PDB entry 2PV3 | X-ray diffraction, 3.39 A resolution | chains B and C of the 3 polymer chains in the assembly

Chain B:
Protein: Chaperone surA
Source organism: Escherichia coli
Notes: EC 5.2.1.8; fragment: Survivial protein A fragment from which the second peptidyl-prolyl isomerase domain has been deleted
UniProt: P0ABZ6 (SURA_ECOLI); numbering as in UniProt; present here: 21-281, 391-428
Amino-acid sequence (299 residues; each row starts with the number of its first residue; note: 109 numbers in that range are skipped by the numbering (no residue carries them; nothing is unmodelled there)):
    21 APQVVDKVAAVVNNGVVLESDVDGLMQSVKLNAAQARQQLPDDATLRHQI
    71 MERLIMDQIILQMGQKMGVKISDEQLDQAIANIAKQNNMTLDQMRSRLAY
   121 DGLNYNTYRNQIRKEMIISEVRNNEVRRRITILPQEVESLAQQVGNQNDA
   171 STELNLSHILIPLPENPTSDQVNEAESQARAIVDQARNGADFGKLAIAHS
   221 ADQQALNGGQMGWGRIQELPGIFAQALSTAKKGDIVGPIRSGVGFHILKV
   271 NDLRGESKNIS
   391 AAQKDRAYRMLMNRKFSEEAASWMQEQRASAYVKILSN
Unresolved in the structure: 21-24, 209-210, 274-281, 428
What the authors report for this chain:
  - mutagenesis - M231R, L239R: decreased binding to C-peptide (chain C)

Chain C:
Protein: C-peptide
Amino-acid sequence (12 residues; each row starts with the number of its first residue):
     1 NFTLKFWDIFRK
Unresolved in the structure: 11-12

Interface between chain B and chain C:
Contacting residue pairs (11):
  His-178(B) with Leu-4(C); Trp-7(C)
  Leu-180(B) with Leu-4(C), hydrophobic
  Gln-224(B) with Asp-8(C), hydrogen bond
  Met-231(B) with Trp-7(C), hydrophobic; Asp-8(C)
  Glu-238(B) with Phe-10(C)
  Leu-239(B) with Trp-7(C)
  Ser-261(B) with Thr-3(C)
  Gly-262(B) with Asn-1(C)
  Val-263(B) with Thr-3(C)
Interface residues without a listed pair, chain B (17 interface residues in all): Leu-176, Asp-222, Trp-233, Gly-234, Pro-240, Phe-243, His-266, Leu-268

In short:
17 residues of chain B and 6 residues of chain C are in contact; the contacts include 1 hydrogen bond. The
hydrogen-bonded pair is Gln-224(B)/Asp-8(C). The paper reports that M231R and L239R of chain B reduce binding
to C-peptide (chain C).
Here chain B is Chaperone surA (Escherichia coli) and chain C is C-peptide. Entry 2PV3 (Crystallographic
Structure of SurA fragment lacking the second peptidyl-prolyl isomerase domain complexed with peptide
NFTLKFWDIFRK) was determined by X-ray diffraction, deposited together with 2PV1 and 2PV2.
